Entry 3W7A (X-ray diffraction, 2.10 A resolution); this record covers chains A and B.

Chain A (and B):
Molecule: FMN-dependent NADH-azoreductase
Notes: EC 1.7.-.-; chain B of this document is another copy of the same molecule, construct and numbering; everything in this record applies to it too
Reference sequence: C0STY1 (C0STY1_9BACI); numbering as in UniProt (aligned over 1-211)
Sequence (211 residues; numbered 1 to 211; the number before each row is that of its first residue):
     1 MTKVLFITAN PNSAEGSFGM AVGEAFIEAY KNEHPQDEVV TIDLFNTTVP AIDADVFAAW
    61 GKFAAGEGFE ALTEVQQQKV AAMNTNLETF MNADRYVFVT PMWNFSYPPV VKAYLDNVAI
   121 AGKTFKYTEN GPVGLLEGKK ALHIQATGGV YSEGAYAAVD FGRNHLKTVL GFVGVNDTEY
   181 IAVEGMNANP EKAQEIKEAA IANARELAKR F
Disordered / not traced: 1
Ion coordination: K+: E24, E28; Ca2+ near N203 (its only coordinating residue here)
Residues lining bound ligands:
  - FMN (flavin mononucleotide), molecule 1: N10, S17, F18, G19, M20, P101, M102, W103, N104, F105, A146, T147, G148, G149, Y151, M186, N187
  - FMN, molecule 2: I52, F57, W60
  - Acid red 88 (RE8; 4-[(E)-(2-hydroxynaphthalen-1-yl)diazenyl]naphthalene-1-sulfonic acid), molecule 1: W60, F125, Y127, P132, F172
  - Acid red 88 (RE8), molecule 2: N104, F105, G148, G149, Y151, N187

How chain A and chain B interact:
Contacting residue pairs - 52 pairs, chain A then chain B:
  P11(A) with D53(B); A54(B); F57(B), hydrophobic
  N12(A) with F57(B)
  F45(A) with I52(B); D53(B)
  I52(A) with F45(B); W103(B)
  D53(A) with P11(B); F45(B)
  A54(A) with P11(B)
  F57(A) with P11(B), hydrophobic; W103(B), hydrophobic
  W103(A) with I52(B); F57(B), hydrophobic; K112(B), hydrogen bond (backbone-side chain); D116(B)
  N104(A) with D116(B), hydrogen bond; A119(B); H165(B), hydrogen bond (backbone-side chain); V169(B)
  F105(A) with H165(B); F172(B), hydrophobic
  S106(A) with K112(B); H165(B)
  Y107(A) with K112(B), hydrogen bond (backbone-side chain)
  P109(A) with P109(B); K112(B); A113(B); D116(B)
  K112(A) with W103(B), hydrogen bond (side chain-backbone); S106(B); Y107(B), hydrogen bond (side chain-backbone); P109(B)
  A113(A) with P109(B)
  D116(A) with W103(B); N104(B), hydrogen bond; P109(B)
  A119(A) with N104(B)
  F161(A) with F161(B), hydrophobic; N164(B); H165(B); T168(B)
  N164(A) with F161(B)
  H165(A) with N104(B), hydrogen bond (side chain-backbone); F105(B); S106(B); F161(B)
  T168(A) with V159(B); F161(B)
  V169(A) with N104(B)
  F172(A) with F105(B), hydrophobic
Interface residues without a listed pair, chain A (24 interface residues in all): V159
Interface residues without a listed pair, chain B (26 interface residues in all): N12, P108, L115

In short:
Chain A and chain B form an interface of 24 and 26 residues respectively; the contacts include 8 hydrogen
bonds. Among the polar pairs are W103(A)-K112(B), N104(A)-D116(B) and N104(A)-H165(B). Ligands of chain A:
flavin mononucleotide and Acid red 88.
Chain A and chain B are both FMN-dependent NADH-azoreductase; the structure, Crystal Structure of azoreductase
AzrC fin complex with sulfone-modified azo dye Acid Red 88, was determined by X-ray diffraction (same
publication as 3W77, 3W78 and 3W79).
